7M1Z - chains A and B; structure by X-ray diffraction, 2.27 A resolution.

Chain A (and B):
Molecule: acetyl-CoA C-acetyltransferase
From: Enterococcus faecalis
Notes: EC 2.3.1.9; chain B of this document is another copy of the same molecule, construct and numbering; everything in this record applies to it too
UniProtKB: A0A4U3MLJ4 (A0A4U3MLJ4_ENTFL); residues 1-423 here correspond to UniProt positions 381-803 (UniProt number = residue number + 380)
Chain sequence (430 residues; each row starts with the number of its first residue; numbers below 1 keep their minus sign (Leu-6 is residue -6)):
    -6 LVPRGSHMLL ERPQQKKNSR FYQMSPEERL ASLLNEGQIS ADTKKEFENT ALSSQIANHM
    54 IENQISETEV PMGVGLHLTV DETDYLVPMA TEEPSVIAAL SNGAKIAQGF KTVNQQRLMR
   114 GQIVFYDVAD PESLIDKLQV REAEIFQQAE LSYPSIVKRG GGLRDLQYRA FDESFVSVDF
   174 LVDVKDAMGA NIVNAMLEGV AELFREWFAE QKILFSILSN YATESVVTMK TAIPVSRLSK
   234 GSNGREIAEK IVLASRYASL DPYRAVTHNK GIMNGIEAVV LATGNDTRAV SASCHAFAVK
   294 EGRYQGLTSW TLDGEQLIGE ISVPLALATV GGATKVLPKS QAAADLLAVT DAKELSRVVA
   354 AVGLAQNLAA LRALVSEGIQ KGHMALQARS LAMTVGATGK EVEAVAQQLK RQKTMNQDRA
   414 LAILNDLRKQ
Not modelled in the structure: -6 to 12, 371-423 (chain B: -6 to -5, 11, 422-423)
Construct notes: expression tag (-6 to 0)
Bound ions: Ca2+ site 1: Asp158, Leu159; Ca2+ site 2: Asp338 (shared with Gln31(B) of chain B)
Residues lining bound ligands:
  - 3-hydroxy-3-methylglutaryl-coenzyme A (HMG): Tyr15, Glu55, Asn56, Ile210
  - NADP (NAP; NADP nicotinamide-adenine-dinucleotide phosphate), molecule 1: Glu86, Pro87, Thr260, Lys263
  - NADP (NAP), molecule 2: Tyr146, Ser148, Ile149, Arg152, Val177, Lys178, Asp179, Ala180, Met181, Gly182, Ala183, Asn184, Ile185, Asn187, Leu211, Asn213, Asp279, Val323, Gly324, Gly325
What the authors report for this chain:
  - catalytic residues: Glu86, Ser88, Lys263, Asp279, His376
  - binding site for NADP: Tyr146, Ser148, Arg152, Asn184, Asn213, His376, Gln380, Gln410
  - specificity-determining residues: Tyr146, Ser148, Arg152
  - binding site for 3-hydroxy-3-methylglutaryl-coenzyme A: Arg257, Arg365, Glu370
  - conformationally variable residues: Glu370
  - contacts within the chain: Arg365-Glu370 (salt bridge)
  - binding site for (R)-mevalonate: Arg257 (proposed by the authors, not directly observed)

Chain A / chain B interface:
Residue-residue contacts (256):
  Phe14(A) with Leu69(B), hydrophobic
  Tyr15(A) with Arg382(B)
  Leu26(A) with Leu79(B), hydrophobic
  Gln31(A) with Leu79(B); Asp338(B)
  Ile32(A) with Asp338(B); Leu339(B), hydrophobic
  Ser33(A) with Asp338(B), hydrogen bond (backbone-side chain)
  Thr36(A) with Ala335(B); Asp338(B), hydrogen bond
  Glu39(A) with Pro331(B); Lys332(B), salt bridge
  Phe40(A) with Met65(B), hydrophobic; Ala335(B); Ala336(B)
  Asn42(A) with Ala44(B), hydrogen bond (side chain-backbone); Lys332(B), hydrogen bond (backbone-side chain)
  Thr43(A) with Ala44(B)
  Ala44(A) with Asn42(B), hydrogen bond (backbone-side chain); Thr43(B); Ala44(B); Glu60(B); Glu62(B)
  Leu45(A) with Glu62(B); Pro64(B), hydrophobic
  Gln48(A) with Met386(B), hydrogen bond (side chain-backbone); Thr387(B), hydrogen bond (side chain-backbone)
  His52(A) with Ser383(B), hydrogen bond (backbone-side chain); Met386(B), hydrogen bond (side chain-backbone); Thr387(B)
  Met53(A) with Pro64(B), hydrophobic; Glu85(B); Pro87(B)
  Ile54(A) with Pro64(B), hydrophobic; Met65(B); Gly66(B); Thr84(B); Glu86(B); Ile90(B), hydrophobic
  Glu55(A) with Gly66(B); Pro87(B); Ser88(B), hydrogen bond (side chain-backbone); Val89(B); Ile90(B), hydrogen bond (side chain-backbone); Ala91(B), hydrogen bond (side chain-backbone); Leu379(B)
  Asn56(A) with Gly66(B); Val67(B), hydrogen bond (side chain-backbone); Leu69(B); Ile90(B)
  Gln57(A) with Met65(B); Gly66(B)
  Ile58(A) with Met65(B), hydrogen bond (backbone-backbone); Val67(B), hydrophobic
  Ser59(A) with Pro64(B); Met65(B), hydrogen bond (backbone-backbone); Lys332(B)
  Glu60(A) with Ala44(B); Glu62(B); Val63(B); Met65(B); Lys332(B)
  Thr61(A) with Thr61(B); Glu62(B); Val63(B), hydrogen bond (backbone-backbone); Met65(B); Ala83(B); Ala275(B)
  Glu62(A) with Ala44(B); Leu45(B); Glu60(B); Thr61(B); Lys332(B), salt bridge
  Val63(A) with Glu60(B); Thr61(B), hydrogen bond (backbone-backbone)
  Pro64(A) with Leu45(B), hydrophobic; Met53(B), hydrophobic; Ile54(B), hydrophobic; Ser59(B)
  Met65(A) with Phe40(B), hydrophobic; Ile54(B); Gln57(B); Ile58(B), hydrogen bond (backbone-backbone); Ser59(B), hydrogen bond (backbone-backbone); Glu60(B); Thr61(B), hydrogen bond
  Gly66(A) with Ile54(B); Glu55(B); Asn56(B); Gln57(B)
  Val67(A) with Arg5(B); Asn56(B), hydrogen bond (backbone-side chain); Ile58(B), hydrophobic
  Leu69(A) with Leu2(B), hydrophobic; Arg5(B); Asn56(B)
  His70(A) with His0(B); Leu2(B)
  Leu71(A) with His0(B), hydrogen bond (backbone-side chain)
  Thr72(A) with His0(B)
  Glu75(A) with Arg-3(B), salt bridge
  Asp77(A) with Ser-1(B); His0(B); Met1(B), hydrogen bond (side chain-backbone)
  Tyr78(A) with His0(B), hydrogen bond (backbone-side chain); Met1(B)
  Leu79(A) with His0(B); Met1(B), hydrophobic; Leu2(B), hydrophobic; Arg5(B); Leu26(B), hydrophobic; Gln31(B)
  Ala83(A) with Thr61(B)
  Thr84(A) with Ile54(B); Arg281(B)
  Glu85(A) with Met53(B); Asp279(B); Arg281(B), salt bridge; Ala326(B)
  Glu86(A) with Ile54(B); Asp279(B); Arg281(B), salt bridge
  Pro87(A) with Met53(B); Glu55(B)
  Ser88(A) with Glu55(B), hydrogen bond (backbone-side chain)
  Val89(A) with Glu55(B)
  Ile90(A) with Ile54(B), hydrophobic; Glu55(B), hydrogen bond (backbone-side chain)
  Ala91(A) with Glu55(B), hydrogen bond (backbone-side chain)
  Ser94(A) with Asn56(B)
  Lys98(A) with Arg13(B)
  Arg113(A) with Tyr256(B)
  Gln115(A) with Tyr250(B); Asp254(B), hydrogen bond; Arg257(B)
  Val117(A) with Tyr250(B), hydrophobic
  Tyr119(A) with Lys243(B); Leu246(B), hydrophobic
  Arg162(A) with Asp254(B), salt bridge; Tyr256(B)
  Phe164(A) with Tyr250(B); Leu253(B); Asp254(B)
  Glu166(A) with Arg249(B), salt bridge
  Phe168(A) with Leu246(B); Tyr250(B), hydrophobic; Leu253(B), hydrophobic
  Ser170(A) with Tyr250(B)
  Asn184(A) with Gln373(B)
  Asn187(A) with Ile372(B); Gln373(B)
  Ala188(A) with Gln373(B)
  Glu191(A) with Gly371(B); Ile372(B), hydrogen bond (side chain-backbone); Gln373(B), hydrogen bond (side chain-backbone)
  Ile206(A) with Lys243(B), hydrogen bond (backbone-side chain)
  Leu207(A) with Lys243(B), hydrogen bond (backbone-side chain); Leu246(B); Ala247(B); Leu367(B); Val368(B)
  Phe208(A) with Arg257(B); Leu367(B)
  Ile210(A) with Arg257(B); Leu367(B), hydrophobic; Ile372(B), hydrophobic
  Leu211(A) with Thr260(B)
  Ser212(A) with Tyr256(B), hydrogen bond (side chain-backbone); Thr260(B)
  Asn213(A) with Thr260(B), hydrogen bond (backbone-side chain); Lys263(B)
  Tyr214(A) with Tyr256(B); Val259(B), hydrophobic
  Thr216(A) with Tyr256(B), hydrogen bond
  Lys243(A) with Tyr119(B), hydrogen bond; Leu207(B)
  Leu246(A) with Tyr119(B), hydrophobic; Leu207(B), hydrophobic
  Ala247(A) with Leu207(B)
  Arg249(A) with Asp165(B), salt bridge; Phe168(B)
  Tyr250(A) with Gln115(B); Val117(B), hydrophobic; Phe164(B), hydrophobic; Phe168(B), hydrophobic; Ser170(B); Phe208(B), hydrophobic
  Leu253(A) with Phe164(B); Phe168(B), hydrophobic
  Asp254(A) with Gln115(B), hydrogen bond; Arg162(B), salt bridge
  Tyr256(A) with Arg113(B), hydrogen bond; Arg162(B); Ser212(B), hydrogen bond (backbone-side chain); Tyr214(B); Thr216(B), hydrogen bond
  Arg257(A) with Gln115(B); Phe208(B); Ile210(B)
  Val259(A) with Tyr214(B), hydrophobic; Ala285(B), hydrophobic; Ala289(B), hydrophobic
  Thr260(A) with Leu211(B); Ser212(B); Asn213(B), hydrogen bond (side chain-backbone)
  Lys263(A) with Asn213(B); Asp279(B), salt bridge; Arg281(B); Ala282(B)
  Met266(A) with Arg281(B)
  Asn267(A) with Arg281(B), hydrogen bond
  Glu270(A) with Glu270(B); Thr280(B), hydrogen bond; Arg281(B)
  Ala275(A) with Thr61(B)
  Asp279(A) with Glu85(B); Glu86(B); Lys263(B), salt bridge
  Thr280(A) with Glu270(B), hydrogen bond
  Arg281(A) with Thr84(B); Glu85(B), salt bridge; Glu86(B), salt bridge; Lys263(B); Met266(B); Asn267(B), hydrogen bond; Glu270(B), salt bridge
  Ala282(A) with Lys263(B)
  Ser284(A) with Ser284(B), hydrogen bond; His288(B)
  Ala285(A) with Val259(B), hydrophobic; His288(B)
  His288(A) with Ala285(B); His288(B)
  Ala289(A) with Val259(B), hydrophobic
  Val292(A) with Val292(B), hydrophobic
  Gly295(A) with Gly295(B)
  Ala326(A) with Glu85(B)
  Pro331(A) with Glu39(B)
  Lys332(A) with Glu39(B), salt bridge; Asn42(B), hydrogen bond (side chain-backbone); Ser59(B); Glu60(B); Glu62(B), salt bridge
  Ala335(A) with Thr36(B); Phe40(B), hydrophobic
  Ala336(A) with Phe40(B)
  Asp338(A) with Gln31(B); Ile32(B); Ser33(B), hydrogen bond (side chain-backbone); Thr36(B), hydrogen bond
  Leu339(A) with Leu26(B), hydrophobic; Gln31(B); Ile32(B), hydrophobic
  Leu367(A) with Phe208(B), hydrophobic; Ile210(B), hydrophobic
  Glu370(A) with Glu191(B)
Also at the interface, not in a pair above, chain A (116 interface residues in all): Ala50, Asp165, Ser209, Glu217, Leu274, Asn278, Ser286, Tyr297, Leu330, Val368
Also at the interface, not in a pair above, chain B (116 interface residues in all): Pro-4, Phe14, Ala50, Ser94, Ser167, Pro255, Leu274, Asn278, Ser286, Tyr297, Leu330

Summary:
Chain A and chain B each contribute 116 residues to their interface; the contacts include 49 hydrogen bonds
and 16 salt bridges. Among the polar pairs are Glu39(A)-Lys332(B), Glu62(A)-Lys332(B) and Glu75(A)-Arg-3(B).
The paper reports catalytic residues Glu86(A), Ser88(A) and Lys263(A) among others; a binding site for NADP at
Tyr146(A), Ser148(A) and Arg152(A) among others.
Both chains are acetyl-CoA C-acetyltransferase (Enterococcus faecalis). Entry 7M1Z (Targeting Enterococcus
faecalis HMG-CoA reductase with a novel non-statin inhibitor) was determined by X-ray diffraction (same
publication as 7M66).
